PDB entry 5M4J | X-ray diffraction, 1.55 A resolution | chains A and B

== Chain A (and B) ==
Name: Xaa-Pro dipeptidase
Organism: Homo sapiens
Notes: EC 3.4.13.9; chain B of this document is another copy of the same molecule, construct and numbering; everything in this record applies to it too
UniProt: P12955 (PEPD_HUMAN); residue numbers follow UniProt; this construct covers 6-489
Amino-acid sequence (484 residues; row label = number of the first residue in the row):
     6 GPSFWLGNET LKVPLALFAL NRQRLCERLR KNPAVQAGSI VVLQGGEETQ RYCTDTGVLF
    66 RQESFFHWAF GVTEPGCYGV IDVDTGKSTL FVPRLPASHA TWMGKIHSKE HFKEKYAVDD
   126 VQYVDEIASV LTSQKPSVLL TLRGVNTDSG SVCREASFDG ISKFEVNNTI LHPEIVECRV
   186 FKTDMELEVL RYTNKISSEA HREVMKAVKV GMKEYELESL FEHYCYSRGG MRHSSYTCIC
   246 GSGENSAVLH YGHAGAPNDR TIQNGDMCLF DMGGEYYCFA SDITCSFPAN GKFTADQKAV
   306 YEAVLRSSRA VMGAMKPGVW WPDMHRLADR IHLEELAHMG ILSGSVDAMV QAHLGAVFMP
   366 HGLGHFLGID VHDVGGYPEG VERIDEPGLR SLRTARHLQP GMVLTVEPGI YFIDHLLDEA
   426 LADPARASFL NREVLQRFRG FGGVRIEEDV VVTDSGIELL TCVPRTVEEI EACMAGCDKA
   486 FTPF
Cystine bridges: C482 forms a disulfide with the same residue of a neighbouring copy of this chain
Bound ions: Na+ site 1: D276, E412, E452 (together with glycine); Na+ site 2: D287, E412, E452 (together with glycine)
Ligand contacts: glycine / proline: Y241, I244, L254, H255, D276, D287, H366, H370, H377, R398, E412, R450
Curated features (UniProtKB/Swiss-Prot):
  - binding site (a dipeptide): H255, D287, H377, R398
  - binding site (Mn(2+)): D276, D287, H370, E412, E452
  - modified residue: S167 (Phosphoserine)

== Chain A / chain B interface ==
Pairs across the interface (120; chain A residue first):
  L11(A) with K218(B); Y220(B), hydrogen bond (backbone-side chain); D264(B)
  G12(A) with K218(B)
  N13(A) with K218(B); E221(B), hydrogen bond
  T15(A) with Y220(B)
  G51(A) with Y57(B)
  R56(A) with R66(B); S239(B), hydrogen bond (side chain-backbone); E280(B), salt bridge
  Y57(A) with G51(B); F65(B); R66(B), hydrogen bond (side chain-backbone); Q67(B); E68(B)
  C58(A) with N151(B); S154(B), hydrogen bond (backbone-side chain); S156(B); V157(B); C158(B), disulfide
  T59(A) with N151(B); S154(B); D375(B)
  D60(A) with D153(B); S154(B); H377(B), salt bridge; R398(B), salt bridge
  T61(A) with S240(B)
  F65(A) with Y57(B); A259(B)
  R66(A) with R56(B); Y57(B), hydrogen bond (backbone-side chain)
  Q67(A) with Y57(B)
  E68(A) with Y57(B)
  T78(A) with A259(B)
  A105(A) with H420(B)
  T106(A) with A252(B); V253(B); L254(B), hydrogen bond (backbone-backbone); P365(B); H420(B), hydrogen bond
  W107(A) with V253(B); L254(B); H255(B), hydrogen bond (backbone-backbone); Y256(B); H366(B)
  M108(A) with V253(B); H258(B), hydrogen bond (backbone-side chain); A261(B)
  G109(A) with V253(B)
  N151(A) with C58(B); T59(B)
  D153(A) with D60(B)
  S154(A) with C58(B), hydrogen bond (side chain-backbone); T59(B); D60(B)
  S156(A) with C58(B)
  C158(A) with C58(B), disulfide
  E208(A) with F489(B)
  K218(A) with L11(B); G12(B); N13(B)
  Y220(A) with L11(B), hydrogen bond (side chain-backbone); T15(B); Y231(B)
  E221(A) with N13(B), hydrogen bond; S232(B)
  E223(A) with Y231(B), hydrogen bond; R237(B), salt bridge
  S224(A) with H228(B), hydrogen bond; Y231(B); S232(B)
  L225(A) with H228(B); F489(B), hydrophobic
  H228(A) with S224(B), hydrogen bond; L225(B); H228(B); P488(B); F489(B)
  Y229(A) with F489(B), hydrophobic
  Y231(A) with Y220(B); E223(B), hydrogen bond; S224(B)
  S232(A) with E221(B); S224(B)
  R237(A) with E223(B), salt bridge; T242(B); G257(B), hydrogen bond (side chain-backbone); P262(B); N263(B)
  S239(A) with R56(B), hydrogen bond (backbone-side chain)
  S240(A) with R56(B); T61(B)
  T242(A) with R237(B)
  A252(A) with T106(B)
  V253(A) with T106(B); W107(B); M108(B); G109(B)
  L254(A) with T106(B), hydrogen bond (backbone-backbone); W107(B)
  H255(A) with W107(B), hydrogen bond (backbone-backbone)
  Y256(A) with W107(B)
  G257(A) with R237(B), hydrogen bond (backbone-side chain)
  H258(A) with M108(B), hydrogen bond (side chain-backbone)
  A259(A) with F65(B); T78(B)
  A261(A) with M108(B)
  P262(A) with R237(B)
  N263(A) with R237(B)
  D264(A) with L11(B)
  E280(A) with R56(B), salt bridge
  P365(A) with T106(B)
  H366(A) with W107(B)
  D375(A) with T59(B)
  H377(A) with D60(B), salt bridge
  R398(A) with D60(B), salt bridge
  H420(A) with A105(B); T106(B), hydrogen bond
Other interface residues (no listed pair), chain A (75 interface residues in all): G62, L64, A102, V157, R159, G216, E227, R233, G235, H238, C243, V376, S396, I418, L421
Other interface residues (no listed pair), chain B (74 interface residues in all): Q55, G62, L64, A102, G216, E227, G235, H238, C243, V376, S396, I418, L421
Cross-chain cystine bridges: C58(A)-C158(B), C158(A)-C58(B)

== Overview ==
The interface between chain A and chain B involves 75 residues on one side and 74 on the other; the contacts
include 2 disulfide bonds, 24 hydrogen bonds and 8 salt bridges. Polar contacts include R56(A)-E280(B),
D60(A)-H377(B) and D60(A)-R398(B). Chain A binds glycine / proline.
Both chains are Xaa-Pro dipeptidase (Homo sapiens). Entry 5M4J (Crystal Structure of Wild-Type Human Prolidase
with GlyPro ligand) was determined by X-ray diffraction (same publication as 5M4G, 5M4L and 5M4Q).
